PDB entry 9AW7 | X-ray diffraction, 2.91 A resolution | chains D and E of the 28 polymer chains in the assembly

Chain D:
Name: PUP2 isoform 1
Source organism: Saccharomyces cerevisiae
UniProt: A0A6A5PXN2 (A0A6A5PXN2_YEASX); residues -7 to 252 here correspond to UniProt positions 1-260 (UniProt number = residue number + 8)
Chain sequence (260 residues; numbered -7 to 252; the number before each row is that of its first residue; numbers below 1 keep their minus sign (Met-7 is residue -7)):
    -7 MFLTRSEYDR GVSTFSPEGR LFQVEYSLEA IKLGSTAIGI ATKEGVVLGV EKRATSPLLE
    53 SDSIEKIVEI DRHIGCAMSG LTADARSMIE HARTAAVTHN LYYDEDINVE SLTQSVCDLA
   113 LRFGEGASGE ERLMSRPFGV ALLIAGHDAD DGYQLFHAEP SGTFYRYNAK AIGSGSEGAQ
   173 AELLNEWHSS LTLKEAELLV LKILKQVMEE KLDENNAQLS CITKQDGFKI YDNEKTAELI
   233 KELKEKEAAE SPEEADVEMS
Not modelled in the structure: -7 to -1, 118-124, 243-252

Chain E:
Name: PRE5 isoform 1
Source organism: Saccharomyces cerevisiae
UniProt: A0A6A5PTH4 (A0A6A5PTH4_YEASX); residues 0-233 here correspond to UniProt positions 1-234 (UniProt number = residue number + 1)
Chain sequence (234 residues; row label = number of the first residue in the row; numbering starts at 0):
     0 MFRNNYDGDT VTFSPTGRLF QVEYALEAIK QGSVTVGLRS NTHAVLVALK RNADELSSYQ
    60 KKIIKCDEHM GLSLAGLAPD ARVLSNYLRQ QCNYSSLVFN RKLAVERAGH LLCDKAQKNT
   120 QSYGGRPYGV GLLIIGYDKS GAHLLEFQPS GNVTELYGTA IGARSQGAKT YLERTLDTFI
   180 KIDGNPDELI KAGVEAISQS LRDESLTVDN LSIAIVGKDT PFTIYDGEAV AKYI
Not modelled in the structure: 0-2

Interface between chain D and chain E:
Pairs across the interface (42; chain D residue first):
  Gly3(D) - Gly7(E)
  Ser5(D) - Arg125(E)
  Thr6(D) - Gly7(E)  hydrogen bond (side chain-backbone)
  Thr6(D) - Gln20(E)
  Phe7(D) - Gln20(E)  hydrogen bond (backbone-side chain)
  Phe7(D) - Tyr23(E)
  Phe7(D) - Arg125(E)
  Phe7(D) - Pro126(E)
  Phe7(D) - Gly128(E)
  Ser8(D) - Tyr23(E)
  Pro9(D) - Tyr23(E)  hydrophobic
  Gly11(D) - Tyr23(E)
  Gly11(D) - Ala27(E)
  Leu13(D) - Arg125(E)
  Gln106(D) - Arg81(E)
  Asp110(D) - Arg81(E)  salt bridge
  Leu113(D) - Pro78(E)  hydrophobic
  Glu117(D) - Tyr122(E)
  Ser153(D) - Pro78(E)
  Gly154(D) - Pro78(E)
  Thr155(D) - Gln59(E)
  Phe156(D) - Gln59(E)
  Tyr157(D) - Arg50(E)
  Tyr157(D) - Ala52(E)
  Tyr157(D) - Ser56(E)
  Tyr157(D) - Ser57(E)
  Tyr157(D) - Gln59(E)
  Arg158(D) - Leu55(E)
  Arg158(D) - Ser56(E)
  Arg158(D) - Ser57(E)  hydrogen bond (backbone-backbone)
  Tyr159(D) - Ala52(E)
  Tyr159(D) - Asp53(E)
  Tyr159(D) - Leu55(E)
  Tyr159(D) - Ser56(E)
  Asn160(D) - Leu55(E)  hydrogen bond (backbone-backbone)
  Ala161(D) - Leu55(E)
  Gln172(D) - Asp53(E)  hydrogen bond
  Gln172(D) - Leu55(E)
  Leu175(D) - Leu55(E)  hydrophobic
  Leu176(D) - Glu54(E)
  Leu176(D) - Leu55(E)  hydrophobic
  Trp179(D) - Leu55(E)  hydrophobic
Interface residues without a listed pair, chain D (27 interface residues in all): Arg2, Glu10
Interface residues without a listed pair, chain E (26 interface residues in all): Asp6, Ala24, Glu26, Gln30, Asn51, Leu76, Asp79, Gly123

Overview:
27 residues of chain D and 26 residues of chain E are in contact; the contacts include 5 hydrogen bonds and 1
salt bridge. Among the polar pairs are Asp110(D)-Arg81(E), Thr6(D)-Gly7(E) and Phe7(D)-Gln20(E).
Chain D is PUP2 isoform 1 and chain E is PRE5 isoform 1, both from Saccharomyces cerevisiae; the structure,
Yeast 20S proteasome soaked with isolated TMC-95B, was determined by X-ray diffraction together with 9C97,
9C98, 9AW3, 9AW5 and 9AW6 from the same study.
